8HIO - chains B and A of the 3 polymer chains in the assembly; structure by electron microscopy, 3.73 A resolution.

# Chain B
Molecule: 56-nt RNA strand
From: Mycolicibacterium mucogenicum
Sequence (56 nucleotides; numbered -35 to 20; the number before each row is that of its first residue; numbers below 1 keep their minus sign (G-35 is residue -35)):
   -35 GUGUCAUAGC CCAGCUUGGC GGGCGAAGGC CAAGACGGAG AUGAGGUGCG CGUGGC
Disordered / not traced: -35 to -32, 16-20
Bound ions: Mg2+: G-22, C-21

# Chain A
Molecule: Cas12m2
From: Mycolicibacterium mucogenicum
Amino-acid sequence (596 residues; each row starts with the number of its first residue):
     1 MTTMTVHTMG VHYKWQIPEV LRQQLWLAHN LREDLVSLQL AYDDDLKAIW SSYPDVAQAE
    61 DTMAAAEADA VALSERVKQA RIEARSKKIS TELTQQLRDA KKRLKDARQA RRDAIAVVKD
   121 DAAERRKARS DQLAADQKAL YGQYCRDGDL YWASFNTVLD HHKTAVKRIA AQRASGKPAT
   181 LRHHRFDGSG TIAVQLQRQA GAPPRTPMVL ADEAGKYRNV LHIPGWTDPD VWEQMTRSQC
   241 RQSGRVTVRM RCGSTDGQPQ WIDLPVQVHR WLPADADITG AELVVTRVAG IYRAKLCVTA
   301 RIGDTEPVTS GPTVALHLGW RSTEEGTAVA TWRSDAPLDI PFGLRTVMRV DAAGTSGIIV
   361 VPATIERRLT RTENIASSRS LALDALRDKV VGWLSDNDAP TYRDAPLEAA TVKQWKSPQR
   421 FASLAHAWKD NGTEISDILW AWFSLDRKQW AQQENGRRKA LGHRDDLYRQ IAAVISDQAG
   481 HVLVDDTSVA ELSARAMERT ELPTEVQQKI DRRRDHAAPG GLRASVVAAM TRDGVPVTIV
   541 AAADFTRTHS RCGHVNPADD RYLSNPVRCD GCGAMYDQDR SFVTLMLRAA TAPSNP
Disordered / not traced: 87-90, 488-508, 593-596
Bound ions: Zn2+: His549, Cys552, Cys569, Cys572

# How chain B and chain A interact
Contacting residue pairs - 90 pairs, chain B then chain A:
  C-31(B) with Ala441(A), base contact; Ser444(A), hydrogen bond to the base; Leu445(A), sugar contact; Lys448(A), phosphate contact
  A-30(B) with Leu445(A), base contact; Lys448(A), base contact; Gln449(A), base contact; Gln452(A), base contact
  G-27(B) with Arg371(A), hydrogen bond to the phosphate; Gln452(A), hydrogen bond to the base
  C-26(B) with Arg371(A), salt bridge to the phosphate; Gln452(A), sugar contact; Asn455(A), phosphate contact; Gly456(A), phosphate contact
  C-25(B) with Lys459(A), phosphate contact
  C-24(B) with Tyr13(A), hydrogen bond to the sugar
  A-23(B) with His12(A), stacking on the base; Tyr13(A), sugar contact; Arg245(A), hydrogen bond to the sugar; Pro265(A), base contact; Gln267(A), hydrogen bond to the sugar
  G-22(B) with Gly10(A), sugar contact; Gln267(A), base contact; His269(A), stacking on the base
  C-21(B) with Arg293(A), salt bridge to the phosphate
  U-20(B) with Lys459(A), phosphate contact; His463(A), sugar contact
  U-19(B) with Arg368(A), salt bridge to the phosphate; Lys459(A), salt bridge to the phosphate; His463(A), sugar contact
  C-12(B) with Lys448(A), hydrogen bond to the phosphate
  G-11(B) with Arg447(A), hydrogen bond to the sugar; Lys448(A), salt bridge to the phosphate; Ala451(A), base contact
  A-9(B) with Tyr13(A), base contact
  G-7(B) with Tyr13(A), hydrogen bond to the phosphate; Lys14(A), salt bridge to the phosphate
  C-6(B) with Arg245(A), salt bridge to the phosphate
  C-5(B) with Ser238(A), hydrogen bond to the phosphate; Arg241(A), salt bridge to the phosphate; Gln242(A), hydrogen bond to the phosphate
  A-4(B) with Arg237(A), phosphate contact; Ser238(A), phosphate contact
  A-3(B) with Arg237(A), salt bridge to the phosphate
  G-2(B) with Arg237(A), salt bridge to the phosphate; Asp466(A), base contact
  C0(B) with His269(A), hydrogen bond to the base; Arg270(A), hydrogen bond to the base; Arg532(A), salt bridge to the phosphate
  G1(B) with Met4(A), base contact; Val6(A), sugar contact; Arg270(A), salt bridge to the phosphate; Arg532(A), salt bridge to the phosphate
  G2(B) with Val6(A), sugar contact; Thr8(A), phosphate contact; Glu282(A), sugar contact; Lys295(A), phosphate contact
  A3(B) with His161(A), sugar contact; Lys295(A), salt bridge to the phosphate
  G4(B) with Arg168(A), hydrogen bond to the base
  A5(B) with Arg457(A), hydrogen bond to the base
  U6(B) with Arg182(A), hydrogen bond to the base
  G7(B) with Arg182(A), base contact
  A8(B) with Arg182(A), base contact; His183(A), base contact; Arg185(A), hydrogen bond to the phosphate; Ser417(A), hydrogen bond to the phosphate; Gln419(A), hydrogen bond to the phosphate
  G9(B) with His183(A), sugar contact; Arg185(A), salt bridge to the phosphate
  G10(B) with His183(A), salt bridge to the phosphate; His184(A), phosphate contact; Arg185(A), base contact
  U11(B) with Asn30(A), base contact; Asp34(A), base contact
  G12(B) with Glu19(A), hydrogen bond to the base; Gln23(A), hydrogen bond to the base; Trp26(A), sugar contact; Phe186(A), sugar contact
  C13(B) with Arg22(A), base contact; Phe186(A), sugar contact
  G14(B) with Phe186(A), phosphate contact; Asp187(A), phosphate contact; Tyr292(A), phosphate contact; Arg379(A), hydrogen bond to the base; Ala422(A), base contact; Phe443(A), base contact; Trp450(A), base contact
  C15(B) with Ser423(A), hydrogen bond to the phosphate; His426(A), sugar contact
Interface residues without a listed pair, chain B (39 interface residues in all): A-28, G-8, A-1
Interface residues without a listed pair, chain A (72 interface residues in all): Glu33, Val266, Arg287, Ala289, Ile291, Cys297, Trp440, Gln453, Glu454, Gly462, Arg469, Gln470, Ala473

# In short
The interface between chain B and chain A involves 39 residues on one side and 72 on the other, with 23
hydrogen bonds, 16 salt bridges and 2 aromatic stacking contacts. Among the polar pairs are C-31(B)-Ser444(A),
G-27(B)-Gln452(A) and C0(B)-His269(A).
Chain B is a 56-nt RNA strand and chain A is Cas12m2, both from Mycolicibacterium mucogenicum; the structure,
Cryo-EM structure of the Cas12m2-crRNA binary complex, was determined by electron microscopy together with
8HHL and 8HHM from the same study.
